Entry 7M57 (X-ray diffraction, 4.00 A resolution); this record covers chains KK and cc of the 109 polymer chains in the assembly.

Chain KK:
Name: Coat protein
From: Satellite tobacco mosaic virus
Reference sequence: P17574 (COAT_STMV); numbering as in UniProt (aligned over 1-159)
Amino-acid sequence (159 residues; each row starts with the number of its first residue):
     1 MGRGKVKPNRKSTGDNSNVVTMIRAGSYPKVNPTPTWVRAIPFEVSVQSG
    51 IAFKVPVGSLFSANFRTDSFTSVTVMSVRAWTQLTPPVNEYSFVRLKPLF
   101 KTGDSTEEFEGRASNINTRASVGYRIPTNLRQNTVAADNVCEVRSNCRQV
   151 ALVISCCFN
Unresolved in the structure: 1-15

Chain cc:
Molecule: 16-nt RNA strand
From: Satellite tobacco mosaic virus
Sequence (16 nucleotides; row label = number of the first residue in the row):
   161 AAAAAAAAAAAAAAAA
Unresolved in the structure: 171-176

Chain KK / chain cc interface:
Pairs across the interface (6; chain KK residue first):
  Trp37(KK) with A166(cc), sugar contact
  Val38(KK) with A166(cc), hydrogen bond to the sugar; A167(cc), sugar contact
  Arg79(KK) with A169(cc), salt bridge to the phosphate
  Ser155(KK) with A167(cc), hydrogen bond to the phosphate; A168(cc), hydrogen bond to the phosphate
Interface residues without a listed pair, chain KK (7 interface residues in all): Arg39, Ala40, Met76

Overview:
Chain KK and chain cc form an interface of 7 and 4 residues respectively; the contacts include 3 hydrogen
bonds and 1 salt bridge. Polar contacts include Val38(KK)-A166(cc), Ser155(KK)-A167(cc) and
Ser155(KK)-A168(cc).
Here chain KK is Coat protein and chain cc is a 16-nt RNA strand, both from Satellite tobacco mosaic virus.
Entry 7M57 (Crystallographic structure of a primitive orthorhombic crystal form of STMV) was determined by
X-ray diffraction together with 5BKL, 5BKN, 7M2T, 7M2V, 7M3T and 7M50 from the same study.
